Entry 6BE3 (X-ray diffraction, 1.60 A resolution); this record covers chains H and L.

# Chain H
Protein: Fab (F598) Heavy Chain
Source organism: Homo sapiens
Notes: antibody fragment or engineered binder
Chain sequence (227 residues; each row starts with the number of its first residue):
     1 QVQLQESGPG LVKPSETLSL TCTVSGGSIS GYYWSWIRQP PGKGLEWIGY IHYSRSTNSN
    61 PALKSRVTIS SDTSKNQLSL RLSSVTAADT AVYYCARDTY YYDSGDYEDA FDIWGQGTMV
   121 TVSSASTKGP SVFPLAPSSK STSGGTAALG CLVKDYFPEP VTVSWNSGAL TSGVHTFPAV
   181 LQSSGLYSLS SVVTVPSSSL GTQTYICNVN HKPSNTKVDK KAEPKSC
Disordered / not traced: 138-144, 225-227
Disulfide bonds: Cys22-Cys95, Cys151-Cys207
Residues lining bound ligands: N-acetylglucosamine (NAG; 2-acetamido-2-deoxy-beta-D-glucopyranose): Tyr33, Tyr50, Thr99, Tyr101, Tyr107, Asp109

# Chain L
Protein: Fab (F598) Light Chain
Source organism: Homo sapiens
Notes: antibody fragment or engineered binder
Chain sequence (217 residues; row label = number of the first residue in the row):
     1 QLVLTQSPSA SASLGASVKL TCTLSSGHSN YAIAWHQQQP GKGPRYLMKV NRDGSHIRGD
    61 GIPDRFSGST SGAERYLTIS SLQSEDEADY YCQTWGAGIR VFGGGTKLTV LGQPKAAPSV
   121 TLFPPSSEEL QANKATLVCL ISDFYPGAVT VAWKADGSPV KAGVETTTPS KQSNNKYAAS
   181 SYLSLTPEQW KSHRSYSCQV THEGSTVEKT VAPTECS
Disordered / not traced: 214-217
Disulfide bonds: Cys22-Cys92, Cys139-Cys198
Residues lining bound ligands: N-acetylglucosamine (NAG; 2-acetamido-2-deoxy-beta-D-glucopyranose): Tyr31, Trp95, Gly96, Ala97, Gly98, Arg100

# How chain H and chain L interact
Residue-residue contacts - 67 pairs, chain H then chain L:
  Ile37(H) with Phe102(L), hydrophobic
  Gln39(H) with Gln38(L), hydrogen bond; Tyr91(L), hydrogen bond
  Lys43(H) with Tyr91(L)
  Gly44(H) with Tyr91(L)
  Leu45(H) with Tyr91(L), hydrophobic; Phe102(L)
  Trp47(H) with Gly98(L); Ile99(L), hydrophobic; Arg100(L); Phe102(L)
  Tyr50(H) with Gly98(L); Arg100(L)
  Asn58(H) with Gly98(L), hydrogen bond (side chain-backbone)
  Tyr94(H) with Gln38(L); Gly43(L); Pro44(L)
  Asp98(H) with Trp95(L); Arg100(L), salt bridge
  Thr99(H) with Trp95(L); Arg100(L), hydrogen bond
  Glu108(H) with Lys49(L), salt bridge
  Asp109(H) with Lys49(L), hydrogen bond (backbone-side chain); Trp95(L); Arg100(L), salt bridge
  Ala110(H) with Trp95(L), hydrogen bond (backbone-side chain)
  Phe111(H) with His36(L); Tyr46(L); Gln93(L); Trp95(L)
  Asp112(H) with Tyr46(L)
  Trp114(H) with His36(L), hydrogen bond; Pro44(L); Arg45(L); Tyr46(L); Phe102(L), hydrophobic
  Val132(H) with Glu128(L)
  Phe133(H) with Ser126(L); Glu128(L); Glu129(L)
  Pro134(H) with Ser126(L); Glu128(L)
  Leu135(H) with Phe123(L), hydrophobic
  Ala136(H) with Phe123(L)
  Ala148(H) with Thr121(L); Phe123(L); Leu140(L), hydrophobic
  Leu152(H) with Thr136(L)
  Lys154(H) with Glu129(L), salt bridge; Lys134(L); Thr136(L)
  Ser172(H) with Ser173(L)
  His175(H) with Ser170(L), hydrogen bond; Lys171(L); Gln172(L); Ala178(L)
  Phe177(H) with Leu140(L), hydrophobic; Ala178(L), hydrophobic; Ala179(L); Ser180(L)
  Pro178(H) with Thr167(L); Ser170(L)
  Val180(H) with Glu165(L); Thr167(L)
  Ser190(H) with Tyr182(L), hydrogen bond
  Val192(H) with Leu140(L), hydrophobic
  Lys220(H) with Glu128(L), salt bridge
Also at the interface, not in a pair above, chain H (40 interface residues in all): Ser35, Glu46, Pro61, Leu149, Val174, Leu181, Leu189
Also at the interface, not in a pair above, chain L (36 interface residues in all): Lys42, Ala132, Val138, Thr168

# Overview
40 residues of chain H face 36 of chain L across their interface; the contacts include 9 hydrogen bonds and 5
salt bridges. Among the polar pairs are Asp98(H)-Arg100(L), Glu108(H)-Lys49(L) and Asp109(H)-Arg100(L).
N-acetylglucosamine is bound between chain H and chain L.
Chain H is Fab (F598) Heavy Chain and chain L is Fab (F598) Light Chain, both from Homo sapiens; the
structure, Crystal structure of a polysaccharide-binding human Fab (F598) in complex with
N-acetyl-D-glucosamine (GlcNAc), was determined by X-ray diffraction, deposited together with 6BE2 and 6BE4.
